PDB entry 6QUV | X-ray diffraction, 1.48 A resolution | chains A and B

[Chain A (and B)]
Protein: GTPase KRas
Source organism: Homo sapiens
Notes: chain B of this document is another copy of the same molecule, construct and numbering; everything in this record applies to it too
UniProtKB: P01116 (RASK_HUMAN), isoform P01116-2; residue numbers follow UniProt; this construct covers 1-169
Chain sequence (170 residues; numbered 0 to 169; the number before each row is that of its first residue; numbering starts at 0):
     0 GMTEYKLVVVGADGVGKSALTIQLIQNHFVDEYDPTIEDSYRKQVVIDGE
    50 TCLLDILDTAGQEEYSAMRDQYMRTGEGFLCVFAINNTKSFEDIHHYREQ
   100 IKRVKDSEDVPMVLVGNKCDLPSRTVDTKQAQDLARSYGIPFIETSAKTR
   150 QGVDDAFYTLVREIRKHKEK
Disordered / not traced: 0, 168-169
Sequence notes: expression tag (0); engineered mutation Asp12 (Gly in P01116)
UniProt features mapped onto this chain:
  - motif: Tyr32 to Tyr40 (Effector region)
  - binding site (GTP): Gly10, Ala11, Gly13 to Ala18, Val29 to Thr35, Ala59, Gly60, Asn116 to Asp119
  - modified residue: Met1 (N-acetylmethionine), Thr2 (N-acetylthreonine), Lys104 (N6-acetyllysine)
  - glycosylation: Thr35 (Microbial infection: O-linked (Glc) threonine)
  - natural variant: Lys5 (K5E: In NS3; K5N: In GASC), Gly10 (G10GG: In AML), Asp12 (G12D: In GASC, JMML and SFM; this construct carries the variant), Gly13 (G13D: In GASC, JMML and OES; G13R: In pylocytic astrocytoma), Val14 (V14I: In NS3), Leu19 (L19F: In OES), Gln22 (Q22E: In CFC2; Q22R: In NS3), Pro34 (P34L: In NS3; P34Q: In NS3; P34R: In CFC2), Ile36 (I36M: In NS3), Thr58 (T58I: In NS3), Ala59 (A59T: In GASC), Gly60 (G60R: In CFC2; G60S: In NS3), 8 further natural variant entries in UniProt
  - mutagenesis: Asp38 (D38A: Decreased interaction with MAPKAP1/SIN1), Tyr40 (Y40A: Decreased interaction with MAPKAP1/SIN1), Gln61 (Q61L: Promotes GTP binding)
Ion coordination: Mg2+: Ser17, Thr35 (together with GMP-PCP)
Small-molecule neighbours: GMP-PCP (GCP; phosphomethylphosphonic acid guanylate ester): Ala11, Asp12, Gly13, Val14, Gly15, Lys16, Ser17, Ala18, Phe28, Val29, Asp30, Glu31, Tyr32, Asp33, Pro34, Thr35, Thr58, Ala59, Gly60, Gln61, Asn116, Lys117, Asp119, Leu120, Ser145, Ala146, Lys147
What the authors report for this chain:
  - binding site for the ligand JJN: Asp54

[Interface between chain A and chain B]
Pairs across the interface (20; chain A residue first):
  Ile21(A) with Gln25(B)
  His27(A) with His27(B)
  Asp33(A) with Ile24(B)
  Ile36(A) with Arg41(B); Leu52(B), hydrophobic
  Glu37(A) with Arg41(B), hydrogen bond (backbone-backbone)
  Asp38(A) with Ser39(B); Tyr40(B); Arg41(B), hydrogen bond (side chain-backbone)
  Ser39(A) with Asp38(B); Ser39(B), hydrogen bond
  Tyr40(A) with Asp38(B); Tyr40(B)
  Arg41(A) with Ile36(B); Glu37(B), hydrogen bond (backbone-backbone); Asp38(B), hydrogen bond (backbone-side chain); Met67(B)
  Lys42(A) with Asp38(B), salt bridge
  Leu52(A) with Ile36(B), hydrophobic
  Tyr64(A) with Gln43(B)
Other interface residues (no listed pair), chain A (16 interface residues in all): Ile24, Gln25, Gln43, Met67
Other interface residues (no listed pair), chain B (17 interface residues in all): Ile21, Val29, Asp33, Lys42, Tyr64

[In short]
The interface between chain A and chain B involves 16 residues on one side and 17 on the other, with 5
hydrogen bonds and 1 salt bridge. Among the polar pairs are Lys42(A)-Asp38(B), Asp38(A)-Arg41(B) and
Ser39(A)-Ser39(B). Chain A binds GMP-PCP. From the paper: a binding site for the ligand JJN at Asp54(A).
Chain A and chain B are both GTPase KRas (Homo sapiens); the structure, Crystal Structure of KRAS-G12D in
complex with GMP-PCP and compound 15R, was determined by X-ray diffraction (same publication as 6QUU, 6QUW and
6QUX).
